PDB entry 6QOZ | electron microscopy, 3.40 A resolution | chains B and I of the 9 polymer chains in the assembly

Chain B (and I):
Protein: Cowpea mosaic virus large subunit
Source organism: Cowpea mosaic virus
Notes: chain I of this document is another copy of the same molecule, construct and numbering; everything in this record applies to it too
Reference sequence: P03599 (POL2_CPMVS); residues 1-369 here correspond to UniProt positions 460-828 (UniProt number = residue number + 459)
Sequence (369 residues; numbered 1 to 369; the number before each row is that of its first residue):
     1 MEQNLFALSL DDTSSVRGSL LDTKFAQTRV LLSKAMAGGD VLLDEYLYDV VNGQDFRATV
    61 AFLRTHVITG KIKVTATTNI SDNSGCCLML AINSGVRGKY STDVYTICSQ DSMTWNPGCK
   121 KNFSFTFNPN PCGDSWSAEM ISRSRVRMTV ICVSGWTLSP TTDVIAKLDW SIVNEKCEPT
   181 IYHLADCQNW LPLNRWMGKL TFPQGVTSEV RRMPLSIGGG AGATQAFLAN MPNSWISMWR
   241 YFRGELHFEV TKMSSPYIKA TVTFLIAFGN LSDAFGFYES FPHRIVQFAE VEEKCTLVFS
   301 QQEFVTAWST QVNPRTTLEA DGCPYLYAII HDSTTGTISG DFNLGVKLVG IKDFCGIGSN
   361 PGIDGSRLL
Unresolved in the structure: 369
Curated features (UniProtKB/Swiss-Prot):
  - site (Interaction with the viral RNA): Arg17, Asn174, Trp190
  - modified residue: Met1 (N-acetylmethionine)

Interface between chain B and chain I:
Contacting residue pairs (53):
  Leu21(B) - Glu279(I)
  Leu21(B) - Ser280(I)
  Leu21(B) - Phe281(I)
  Leu21(B) - Pro282(I)  hydrophobic
  Lys24(B) - Glu279(I)
  Gln27(B) - Glu279(I)  hydrogen bond
  Gln27(B) - His331(I)
  Arg29(B) - Val206(I)  hydrogen bond (side chain-backbone)
  Gly53(B) - Phe277(I)
  Gln54(B) - Phe277(I)
  Asp55(B) - Phe277(I)
  Asp55(B) - Ser280(I)  hydrogen bond (backbone-side chain)
  Phe56(B) - Gly276(I)
  Phe56(B) - Phe277(I)  hydrophobic
  Phe56(B) - Glu279(I)
  Phe56(B) - Ser280(I)
  Arg57(B) - Ser280(I)  hydrogen bond (side chain-backbone)
  Thr77(B) - Thr261(I)
  Thr77(B) - His331(I)
  Thr77(B) - Asp332(I)
  Asn79(B) - Lys259(I)
  Asn79(B) - Thr335(I)  hydrogen bond (backbone-side chain)
  Ile80(B) - Thr335(I)
  Ile80(B) - Gly336(I)
  Ser81(B) - Tyr257(I)
  Ser81(B) - Gly336(I)
  Ser81(B) - Thr337(I)  hydrogen bond (side chain-backbone)
  Asp82(B) - Tyr257(I)
  Asp82(B) - Glu290(I)
  Asn83(B) - Tyr257(I)
  Asn83(B) - Thr337(I)
  Ser84(B) - Thr337(I)
  Lys121(B) - Gln287(I)  hydrogen bond (backbone-side chain)
  Lys121(B) - Phe288(I)
  Asn122(B) - Gln287(I)
  Leu158(B) - Thr337(I)
  Pro160(B) - Gly336(I)
  Thr161(B) - Gln204(I)  hydrogen bond
  Thr161(B) - Gly336(I)  hydrogen bond (side chain-backbone)
  Thr161(B) - Thr337(I)
  Thr161(B) - Ile338(I)
  Thr161(B) - Ser339(I)
  Thr162(B) - Gln204(I)
  Thr162(B) - Gly205(I)
  Asp163(B) - Val206(I)
  Val164(B) - Ser333(I)
  Val164(B) - Thr335(I)
  Ile165(B) - Val206(I)
  Ile165(B) - Asp332(I)
  Ile165(B) - Ser333(I)  hydrogen bond (backbone-side chain)
  Lys167(B) - His331(I)
  Asp169(B) - His331(I)  salt bridge
  Tyr257(B) - Tyr257(I)  hydrogen bond
Also at the interface, not in a pair above, chain B (30 interface residues in all): Leu31, Glu290
Also at the interface, not in a pair above, chain I (27 interface residues in all): Asp82, His283, Ala289, Thr334

Summary:
Chain B and chain I form an interface of 30 and 27 residues respectively, with 11 hydrogen bonds and 1 salt
bridge. Among the polar pairs are Asp169(B)-His331(I), Gln27(B)-Glu279(I) and Arg29(B)-Val206(I).
Both chains are Cowpea mosaic virus large subunit (Cowpea mosaic virus). Entry 6QOZ (CryoEM reconstruction of
Cowpea Mosaic Virus (CPMV) bound to an Affimer reagent) was determined by electron microscopy.
